PDB entry 5WCD | X-ray diffraction, 1.81 A resolution | chains H and L

== Chain H ==
Molecule: VRC315 04-1D02 Fab Heavy chain
Organism: Homo sapiens
Notes: antibody fragment or engineered binder
Amino-acid sequence (229 residues; row label = number of the first residue in the row):
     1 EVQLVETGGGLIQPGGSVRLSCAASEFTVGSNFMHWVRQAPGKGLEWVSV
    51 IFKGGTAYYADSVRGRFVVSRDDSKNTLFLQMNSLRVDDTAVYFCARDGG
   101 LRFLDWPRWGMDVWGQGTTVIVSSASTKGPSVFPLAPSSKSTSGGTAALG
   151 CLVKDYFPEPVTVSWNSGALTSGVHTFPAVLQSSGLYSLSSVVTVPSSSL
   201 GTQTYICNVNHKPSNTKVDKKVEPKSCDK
Not modelled in the structure: 139-145, 225-229
Cystine bridges: Cys22-Cys95, Cys151-Cys207

== Chain L ==
Molecule: VRC315 04-1D02 Fab Light chain
Organism: Homo sapiens
Notes: antibody fragment or engineered binder
Amino-acid sequence (217 residues; each row starts with the number of its first residue):
     1 QSALTQPPSASGSLGQSITISCTGTRSDIGAYSYVSWYQQHPGKAPKVII
    51 YEVNKRPSGVPDRFSGSKSGSTASLTVSGLQADDESTYYCSSYAGDKNFV
   101 LFGGGTKLTVVGQPKANPTVTLFPPSSEELQANKATLVCLISDFYPGAVT
   151 VAWKADSSPVKAGVETTTPSKQSNNKYAASSYLSLTPEQWKSHRSYSCQV
   201 THEGSTVEKTVAPTECS
Not modelled in the structure: 1-2, 215-217
Cystine bridges: Cys22-Cys90, Cys139-Cys198

== Chain H / chain L interface ==
Pairs across the interface (70):
  Gln39(H) - Gln40(L)  hydrogen bond
  Gln39(H) - Tyr89(L)  hydrogen bond
  Lys43(H) - Tyr89(L)
  Gly44(H) - Tyr89(L)
  Leu45(H) - Pro46(L)  hydrophobic
  Leu45(H) - Tyr89(L)  hydrophobic
  Leu45(H) - Phe102(L)
  Trp47(H) - Asn98(L)
  Trp47(H) - Phe99(L)  hydrophobic
  Trp47(H) - Val100(L)
  Trp47(H) - Phe102(L)
  Phe52(H) - Asn98(L)
  Tyr58(H) - Lys97(L)
  Tyr58(H) - Asn98(L)  hydrogen bond
  Ala60(H) - Phe99(L)  hydrophobic
  Phe94(H) - Ala45(L)  hydrophobic
  Leu101(H) - Tyr34(L)
  Leu101(H) - Glu52(L)
  Trp106(H) - Asn98(L)
  Arg108(H) - Tyr34(L)
  Arg108(H) - Tyr51(L)  hydrogen bond
  Arg108(H) - Glu52(L)
  Trp109(H) - Tyr34(L)
  Trp109(H) - Ser36(L)  hydrogen bond (backbone-side chain)
  Trp109(H) - Tyr93(L)
  Trp109(H) - Asn98(L)
  Trp109(H) - Val100(L)  hydrophobic
  Gly110(H) - Ser36(L)
  Gly110(H) - Tyr38(L)
  Met111(H) - Tyr38(L)  hydrogen bond (backbone-side chain)
  Met111(H) - Val48(L)
  Asp112(H) - Val48(L)
  Trp114(H) - Tyr38(L)  hydrophobic
  Trp114(H) - Ala45(L)  hydrophobic
  Trp114(H) - Pro46(L)
  Gly115(H) - Ala45(L)
  Val132(H) - Glu128(L)
  Phe133(H) - Ser126(L)
  Phe133(H) - Glu128(L)
  Phe133(H) - Glu129(L)
  Pro134(H) - Ser126(L)
  Pro134(H) - Glu128(L)
  Leu135(H) - Phe123(L)  hydrophobic
  Ala136(H) - Phe123(L)
  Ala136(H) - Pro124(L)
  Pro137(H) - Phe123(L)
  Ala148(H) - Phe123(L)
  Leu152(H) - Tyr182(L)  hydrophobic
  Lys154(H) - Glu129(L)
  Lys154(H) - Thr136(L)
  His175(H) - Gln172(L)
  Phe177(H) - Leu140(L)  hydrophobic
  Phe177(H) - Ile141(L)
  Phe177(H) - Ala178(L)  hydrophobic
  Phe177(H) - Ala179(L)
  Phe177(H) - Ser180(L)
  Pro178(H) - Thr167(L)
  Pro178(H) - Ser170(L)
  Ala179(H) - Thr167(L)
  Val180(H) - Glu165(L)
  Val180(H) - Thr167(L)
  Val180(H) - Tyr182(L)  hydrophobic
  Leu181(H) - Glu165(L)
  Ser183(H) - Glu165(L)  hydrogen bond (backbone-side chain)
  Leu189(H) - Tyr182(L)
  Ser190(H) - Val138(L)
  Ser190(H) - Tyr182(L)  hydrogen bond
  Val192(H) - Phe123(L)  hydrophobic
  Val192(H) - Leu140(L)  hydrophobic
  Lys220(H) - Glu128(L)  salt bridge
Interface residues without a listed pair, chain H (46 interface residues in all): His35, Val37, Glu46, Pro107, Ser138, Leu149, Gln182, Ser188
Interface residues without a listed pair, chain L (42 interface residues in all): Lys44, Ser91, Thr121, Ala132, Lys134, Ser142, Thr166, Thr168, Ala212

== In short ==
46 residues of chain H face 42 of chain L across their interface, with 8 hydrogen bonds and 1 salt bridge.
Polar pairs include Lys220(H)-Glu128(L), Gln39(H)-Gln40(L) and Gln39(H)-Tyr89(L).
Here chain H is VRC315 04-1D02 Fab Heavy chain and chain L is VRC315 04-1D02 Fab Light chain, both from Homo
sapiens. Entry 5WCD (Crystal structure of the broadly neutralizing Influenza A antibody VRC 315 04-1D02 Fab)
was determined by X-ray diffraction (same publication as 5WCC, 5U4R, 5TY6 and 5WCA).
